PDB entry 6UE9 | electron microscopy, 2.90 A resolution | chains D and F of the 10 polymer chains in the assembly

== Chain D ==
Name: Immunoglobulin J chain
Source organism: Homo sapiens
Reference sequence: P01591 (IGJ_HUMAN); residues 1-137 here correspond to UniProt positions 23-159 (UniProt number = residue number + 22)
Sequence (137 residues; each row starts with the number of its first residue):
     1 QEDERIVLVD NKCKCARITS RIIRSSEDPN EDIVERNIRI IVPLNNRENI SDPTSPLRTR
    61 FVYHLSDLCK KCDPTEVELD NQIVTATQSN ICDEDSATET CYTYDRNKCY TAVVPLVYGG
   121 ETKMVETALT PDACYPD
Disordered / not traced: 1-3, 95-96
Cystine bridges: Cys-13/Cys-101, Cys-72/Cys-92, Cys-109/Cys-134
Covalent attachments: N-acetylglucosamine (NAG) linked to Asn-49
Swiss-Prot annotation at these positions:
  - modified residue: Gln-1 (Pyrrolidone carboxylic acid)
  - glycosylation: Asn-49 (N-linked (GlcNAc...) (complex) asparagine)

== Chain F ==
Name: Immunoglobulin heavy constant alpha 2
Source organism: Homo sapiens
Reference sequence: P01877 (IGHA2_HUMAN); residues 242-472 here correspond to UniProt positions 110-340 (UniProt number = residue number - 132)
Sequence (245 residues; numbered 228 to 472; the number before each row is that of its first residue):
   228 DYKDDDDKLV PRGSCHPRLS LHRPALEDLL LGSEANLTCT LTGLRDASGA TFTWTPSSGK
   288 SAVQGPPERD LCGCYSVSSV LPGCAQPWNH GETFTCTAAH PELKTPLTAN ITKSGNTFRP
   348 EVHLLPPPSE ELALNELVTL TCLARGFSPK DVLVRWLQGS QELPREKYLT WASRQEPSQG
   408 TTTYAVTSIL RVAAEDWKKG ETFSCMVGHE ALPLAFTQKT IDRLAGKPTH INVSVVMAEA
   468 DGTCY
Disordered / not traced: 228-241
Construct notes: expression tag (228-241); conflict Leu-451 (Met319 in P01877)
Cystine bridges: Cys-266/Cys-323, Cys-369/Cys-432
Covalent attachments: N-acetylglucosamine (NAG) linked to Asn-337
Swiss-Prot annotation at these positions:
  - glycosylation (N-linked (GlcNAc...) asparagine): Asn-263, Asn-337 (complex)

== Interface between chain D and chain F ==
Contacting residue pairs (59):
  Lys-12(D) with Tyr-472(F), hydrogen bond (side chain-backbone)
  Cys-15(D) with Cys-471(F), disulfide
  Ser-20(D) with Leu-451(F)
  Arg-21(D) with Leu-451(F)
  Ile-22(D) with Arg-450(F); Leu-451(F), hydrophobic
  Asp-32(D) with Arg-450(F), salt bridge
  Ile-33(D) with His-457(F)
  Val-34(D) with Pro-455(F); Thr-456(F), hydrogen bond (backbone-backbone); His-457(F), hydrogen bond (backbone-backbone)
  Glu-35(D) with His-457(F)
  Arg-36(D) with Gly-453(F), hydrogen bond (side chain-backbone); Pro-455(F); His-457(F), hydrogen bond (backbone-backbone); Ile-458(F); Asn-459(F), hydrogen bond (backbone-backbone)
  Asn-37(D) with Asn-459(F), hydrogen bond
  Ile-38(D) with Asn-459(F), hydrogen bond (backbone-backbone); Val-460(F); Ser-461(F), hydrogen bond (backbone-backbone)
  Arg-39(D) with Ser-461(F)
  Ile-40(D) with Ser-461(F), hydrogen bond (backbone-backbone); Val-462(F); Val-463(F), hydrogen bond (backbone-backbone)
  Ile-41(D) with Val-463(F); Ala-465(F), hydrophobic
  Val-42(D) with Val-463(F), hydrogen bond (backbone-backbone); Met-464(F); Ala-465(F), hydrogen bond (backbone-backbone)
  Pro-43(D) with Ala-465(F)
  Leu-44(D) with Ala-465(F), hydrogen bond (backbone-backbone); Glu-466(F)
  Asn-45(D) with Glu-466(F), hydrogen bond
  Asn-46(D) with Gly-469(F)
  Pro-74(D) with Leu-441(F), hydrophobic
  Val-77(D) with Met-433(F), hydrophobic; Gln-445(F)
  Leu-79(D) with Leu-258(F), hydrophobic; Glu-389(F)
  Gln-82(D) with Leu-258(F), hydrogen bond (side chain-backbone)
  Thr-85(D) with Leu-441(F); Phe-443(F)
  Ala-86(D) with Met-433(F), hydrophobic; Phe-443(F), hydrophobic
  Thr-87(D) with Phe-443(F), hydrogen bond (backbone-backbone); Thr-444(F), hydrogen bond; Gln-445(F), hydrogen bond (backbone-backbone)
  Gln-88(D) with Gln-445(F)
  Asn-90(D) with Pro-347(F); Glu-348(F); Val-349(F), hydrogen bond (side chain-backbone)
  Thr-103(D) with Gly-469(F); Cys-471(F)
  Tyr-104(D) with Gly-469(F), hydrogen bond (backbone-backbone); Thr-470(F)
  Asp-105(D) with Thr-470(F)
  Arg-106(D) with Thr-470(F); Tyr-472(F)
Also at the interface, not in a pair above, chain D (41 interface residues in all): Ile-6, Arg-24, Asn-30, Thr-75, Glu-78, Asp-80, Val-84, Ser-89
Also at the interface, not in a pair above, chain F (36 interface residues in all): Arg-346, His-350, Arg-382, Leu-384, Lys-425, Lys-446, Asp-468
Disulfides between the chains: Cys-15(D)/Cys-471(F)

== Summary ==
Chain D and chain F form an interface of 41 and 36 residues respectively, with 1 disulfide bond, 21 hydrogen
bonds and 1 salt bridge. Polar pairs include Asp-32(D)/Arg-450(F), Lys-12(D)/Tyr-472(F) and
Arg-36(D)/Gly-453(F). Covalently linked N-acetylglucosamine: at Asn-49(D). N-acetylglucosamine is covalently
linked to Asn-337(F).
Chain D is Immunoglobulin J chain and chain F is Immunoglobulin heavy constant alpha 2, both from Homo
sapiens; the structure, Structure of tetrameric sIgA complex (Class 2), was determined by electron microscopy,
deposited together with 6UE7, 6UE8 and 6UEA.
